5T58 - chains A and D of the 4 polymer chains in the assembly; structure by X-ray diffraction, 3.21 A resolution.

Chain A:
Molecule: KLLA0F02343p
From: Kluyveromyces lactis (strain ATCC 8585 / CBS 2359 / DSM 70799 / NBRC 1267 / NRRL Y-1140 / WM37)
UniProt: Q6CLK3 (Q6CLK3_KLULA); residues 2-233 here = UniProt positions 2-233
Chain sequence (233 residues; each row starts with the number of its first residue):
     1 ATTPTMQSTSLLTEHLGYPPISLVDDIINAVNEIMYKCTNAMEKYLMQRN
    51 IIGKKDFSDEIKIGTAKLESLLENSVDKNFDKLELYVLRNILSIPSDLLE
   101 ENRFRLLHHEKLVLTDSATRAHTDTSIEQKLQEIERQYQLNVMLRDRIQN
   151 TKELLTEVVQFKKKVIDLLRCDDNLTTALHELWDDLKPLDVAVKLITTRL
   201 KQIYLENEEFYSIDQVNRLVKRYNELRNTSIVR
Sequence notes: expression tag (1)
From the paper describing this entry:
  - mutagenesis - N32A/Y36A/E73A/D77A: abolished binding to Ame1
  - mutagenesis - N32A/Y36A/E73A/D77A: abolished binding to head II D230

Chain D:
Molecule: KLLA0D15741p
From: Kluyveromyces lactis (strain ATCC 8585 / CBS 2359 / DSM 70799 / NBRC 1267 / NRRL Y-1140 / WM37)
UniProt: Q6CQN5 (Q6CQN5_KLULA); residues 230-479 here = UniProt positions 230-479
Chain sequence (250 residues; each row starts with the number of its first residue; X marks 42 residues of unknown identity (built as UNK)):
   230 QLNDIISPHKDVHESEFYRYMNNSFAQDLKMKQLMNWCLIRALRKLEIKN
   280 SQNKSESRKITLTILKDFVRDIRKGSHDIDWXXXXXXXXXXXXXXXXXXX
   330 XXXXXXXXXXXXXXXXXXXXXXXPPIKLAKIPNEKNIQNKENAKILEEKI
   380 KTIKNEIEQWSKDLSDVKIPSYELPKSQTSIVKLPDNLQLTATTKESIHS
   430 DFQKRVDGLQETTRLLKSSSILLNETAGMKLQRLNGCIVKKRPEDKNSTK
Unresolved in the structure: 230-252, 344-348, 406-418, 472-479

Interface between chain A and chain D:
Residue-residue contacts - 24 pairs, chain A then chain D:
  Ile127(A) - Glu402(D)
  Leu131(A) - Glu402(D)
  Leu131(A) - Leu403(D)
  Glu135(A) - Lys405(D)
  Arg147(A) - Leu419(D)
  Asn150(A) - Leu419(D)
  Leu154(A) - Leu419(D)  hydrophobic
  Glu157(A) - Lys424(D)
  Phe161(A) - Ile427(D)  hydrophobic
  Phe161(A) - His428(D)
  Ile196(A) - Leu445(D)  hydrophobic
  Thr197(A) - Leu445(D)
  Ile203(A) - Leu452(D)  hydrophobic
  Tyr204(A) - Ser448(D)
  Asn207(A) - Leu452(D)
  Tyr211(A) - Lys459(D)  hydrogen bond (backbone-side chain)
  Ser212(A) - Lys459(D)
  Ile213(A) - Met458(D)  hydrophobic
  Val216(A) - Lys459(D)
  Val220(A) - Arg462(D)
  Val220(A) - Leu463(D)  hydrophobic
  Val220(A) - Cys466(D)  hydrophobic
  Ile231(A) - Lys470(D)
  Val232(A) - Arg471(D)
Interface residues without a listed pair, chain A (30 interface residues in all): Asp124, Glu128, Lys164, Val165, Leu168, Leu200, Asn217, Tyr223, Thr229, Ser230
Interface residues without a listed pair, chain D (22 interface residues in all): Tyr401, Pro404, Thr422, Phe431, Ser449

Overview:
30 residues of chain A face 22 of chain D across their interface, with 1 hydrogen bond. The hydrogen-bonded
pair is Tyr211(A)-Lys459(D). From the paper: N32A/Y36A/E73A/D77A of chain A abolish binding to Ame1;
N32A/Y36A/E73A/D77A of chain A abolish binding to head II D230.
Here chain A is KLLA0F02343p and chain D is KLLA0D15741p, both from Kluyveromyces lactis (strain ATCC 8585 /
CBS 2359 / DSM 70799 / NBRC 1267 / NRRL Y-1140 / WM37). Entry 5T58 (Structure of the MIND Complex Shows a
Regulatory Focus of Yeast Kinetochore Assembly) was determined by X-ray diffraction (same publication as 5T59
and 5T6J).
